5VOP - chain A; structure by X-ray diffraction, 2.10 A resolution.

Chain A:
Protein: 5-methyltetrahydrofolate homocysteine S-methyltransferase
Source organism: Thermus thermophilus (strain HB8 / ATCC 27634 / DSM 579)
Notes: fragment: folate-binding domain residues 353-648
UniProtKB: Q5SKM5 (Q5SKM5_THET8); residues 353-648 here = UniProt positions 353-648
Sequence (296 residues; numbered 353 to 648; the number before each row is that of its first residue):
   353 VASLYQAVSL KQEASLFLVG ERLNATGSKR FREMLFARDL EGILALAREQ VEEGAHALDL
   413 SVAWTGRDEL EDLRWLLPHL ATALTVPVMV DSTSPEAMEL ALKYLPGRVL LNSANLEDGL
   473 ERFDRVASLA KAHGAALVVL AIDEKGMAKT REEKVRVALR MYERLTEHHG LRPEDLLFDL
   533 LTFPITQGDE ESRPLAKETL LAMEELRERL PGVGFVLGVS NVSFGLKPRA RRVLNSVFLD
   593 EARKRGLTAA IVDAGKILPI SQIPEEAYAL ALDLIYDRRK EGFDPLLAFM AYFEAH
Disordered / not traced: 353-366
Ion coordination: Na+: Asn376, Thr378, Ser413
Residues lining bound ligands:
  - 5-methyl-5,6,7,8-tetrahydrofolic acid (C2F): Glu373, Asn376, Gly379, Ser380, Lys381, Asp411, Asp443, Asn464, Val490, Leu492, Asp531, Gly570, Ser572, Asn573, Phe576, Arg583, Ile603
  - citrate anion (FLC): Asp470, Glu473, Arg474, Arg477
From the paper describing this entry:
  - binding site for 5-methyl-5,6,7,8-tetrahydrofolic acid: Asp531, Asn573
  - catalytic residues: Asn573 (citing earlier work)

Summary:
Bound to chain A: 5-methyl-5,6,7,8-tetrahydrofolic acid and citrate anion. Asn376, Thr378 and Ser413 form the
Na+ site. The paper reports the catalytic residue Asn573; a binding site for 5-methyl-5,6,7,8-tetrahydrofolic
acid at Asp531 and Asn573.
Chain A is 5-methyltetrahydrofolate homocysteine S-methyltransferase (Thermus thermophilus (strain HB8 / ATCC
27634 / DSM 579)); the structure, Methionine synthase folate-binding domain from Thermus thermophilus HB8
native, was determined by X-ray diffraction, deposited together with 5VON and 5VOO.
